5MG5 - chains C and K of the 12 polymer chains in the assembly; structure by X-ray diffraction, 3.44 A resolution.

# Chain C
Name: 2,4-diacetylphloroglucinol biosynthesis protein PhlC
Source organism: Pseudomonas fluorescens (strain ATCC BAA-477 / NRRL B-23932 / Pf-5)
Reference sequence: Q4K420 (Q4K420_PSEF5); residue numbers follow UniProt; this construct covers 1-398
Chain sequence (398 residues; each row starts with the number of its first residue):
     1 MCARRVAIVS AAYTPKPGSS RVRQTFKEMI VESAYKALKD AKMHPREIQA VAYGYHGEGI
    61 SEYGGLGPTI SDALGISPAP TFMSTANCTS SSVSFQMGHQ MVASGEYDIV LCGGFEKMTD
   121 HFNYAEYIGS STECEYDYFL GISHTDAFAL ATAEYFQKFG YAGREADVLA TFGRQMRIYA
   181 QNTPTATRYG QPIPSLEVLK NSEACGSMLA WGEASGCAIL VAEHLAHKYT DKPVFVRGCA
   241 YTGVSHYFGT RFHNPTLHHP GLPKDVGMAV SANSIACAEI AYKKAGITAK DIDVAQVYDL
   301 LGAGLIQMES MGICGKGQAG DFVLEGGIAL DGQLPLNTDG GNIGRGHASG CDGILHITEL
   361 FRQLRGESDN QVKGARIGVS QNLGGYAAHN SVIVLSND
Not modelled in the structure: 1-3
Modified / non-standard residues: Cys-88 (S-acetyl-cysteine; SCY)
Ligand contacts: benzene-1,3,5-triol (13X): His-56, Asn-87, Cys-88, Tyr-124, Ile-128, His-144, Phe-148, Trp-211, Tyr-298, Leu-300, His-347, Ser-349
From the paper describing this entry:
  - catalytic residues: Cys-88, Gly-385
  - binding site for benzene-1,3,5-triol: His-56, Tyr-124, Phe-148, Leu-300, His-347
  - conformationally variable residues (side-chain flip): Trp-211
  - catalytic residues: His-56, Tyr-298, His-347, Asp-352 (proposed by the authors, not directly observed)
  - mutagenesis - H56A, H56S, C88A, C88S: abolished catalytic activity
  - mutagenesis - N87A, H144A, H144S, Y298A, Y298F, Y298V, H347F, S349A, D352V: decreased catalytic activity
  - mutagenesis - W211F: unchanged catalytic activity
  - post-translational modification sites: Cys-88

# Chain K
Name: 2,4-diacetylphloroglucinol biosynthesis protein
Source organism: Pseudomonas protegens
Reference sequence: A0A1Z3SPP2 (A0A1Z3SPP2_9PSED); residues 1-146 here = UniProt positions 1-146
Chain sequence (146 residues; each row starts with the number of its first residue):
     1 MSMYPEQIHR MTTASMLREW REHGGKYRLE GSQCEECNEI FFPRRTVCGA CNSLSVKPYR
    61 CARSGKIEVM APAENPILAA MGYGETVPRI MAMVRLDDGL VIASEIVDVC DQQQLKVGAP
   121 VRMVIRKHVR ESNLAWQYAY KFVLDI
Not modelled in the structure: 1
Bound ions: Zn2+: Cys-34, Cys-37, Cys-48, Cys-51

# Interface between chain C and chain K
Residue-residue contacts (44):
  Val-22(C) with Leu-17(K), hydrophobic; Arg-21(K), hydrogen bond (backbone-side chain)
  Arg-23(C) with Trp-20(K); Arg-21(K)
  Gln-24(C) with Arg-21(K), hydrogen bond (backbone-side chain)
  Thr-25(C) with Arg-21(K); Glu-22(K); Arg-44(K)
  Glu-28(C) with Arg-44(K), salt bridge; Thr-46(K)
  Val-31(C) with Thr-46(K)
  Tyr-35(C) with Val-47(K); Asn-52(K)
  His-44(C) with Asn-52(K)
  Arg-46(C) with Gly-49(K), hydrogen bond (side chain-backbone); Asn-52(K)
  Gly-59(C) with Thr-12(K), hydrogen bond (backbone-side chain)
  Ile-60(C) with Arg-18(K), hydrogen bond (backbone-side chain)
  Glu-62(C) with Thr-12(K); Arg-18(K), salt bridge
  Asp-72(C) with Arg-45(K), salt bridge
  Ala-73(C) with Arg-45(K); Val-47(K)
  Leu-74(C) with Val-47(K)
  Gly-75(C) with Arg-45(K); Val-47(K); Asn-52(K), hydrogen bond (backbone-side chain)
  Thr-119(C) with Ser-15(K), hydrogen bond (backbone-side chain); Leu-17(K)
  Asp-120(C) with Ser-15(K), hydrogen bond (backbone-backbone); Arg-18(K), hydrogen bond (backbone-side chain); Arg-21(K), salt bridge
  His-121(C) with Met-11(K), hydrogen bond (side chain-backbone); Thr-12(K); Thr-13(K), hydrogen bond (side chain-backbone); Ser-15(K)
  Phe-122(C) with Thr-13(K), hydrogen bond (backbone-backbone); Ala-14(K); Ser-15(K)
  Tyr-127(C) with Met-11(K), hydrophobic
  Ser-130(C) with Met-11(K), hydrogen bond
  Tyr-138(C) with His-9(K); Met-11(K)
  Phe-139(C) with His-9(K)
Interface residues without a listed pair, chain C (27 interface residues in all): Pro-45, Ser-61, Lys-117
Interface residues without a listed pair, chain K (19 interface residues in all): Leu-54, Asn-133

# Overview
27 residues of chain C and 19 residues of chain K are in contact; the contacts include 13 hydrogen bonds and 4
salt bridges. Polar pairs include Glu-28(C)/Arg-44(K), Glu-62(C)/Arg-18(K) and Asp-72(C)/Arg-45(K). The paper
reports catalytic residues Cys-88(C), Gly-385(C) and His-56(C) among others; N87A, H144A and H144S of chain C,
among others, reduce catalytic activity; 14 substitutions were tested in all.
Here chain C is 2,4-diacetylphloroglucinol biosynthesis protein PhlC (Pseudomonas fluorescens (strain ATCC
BAA-477 / NRRL B-23932 / Pf-5)) and chain K is 2,4-diacetylphloroglucinol biosynthesis protein (Pseudomonas
protegens). Entry 5MG5 (A multi-component acyltransferase PhlABC from Pseudomonas protegens soaked with the
monoacetylphloroglucinol (MAPG)) was determined by X-ray diffraction (same publication as 5M3K).
